8ITL - chains B and N of the 5 polymer chains in the assembly; structure by electron microscopy, 3.23 A resolution.

# Chain B
Name: Guanine nucleotide-binding protein G(I)/G(S)/G(T) subunit beta-1
From: Rattus norvegicus
Reference sequence: P54311 (GBB1_RAT); numbering as in UniProt (aligned over 2-340)
Chain sequence (371 residues; row label = number of the first residue in the row; numbers below 1 keep their minus sign (Met-4 is residue -4)):
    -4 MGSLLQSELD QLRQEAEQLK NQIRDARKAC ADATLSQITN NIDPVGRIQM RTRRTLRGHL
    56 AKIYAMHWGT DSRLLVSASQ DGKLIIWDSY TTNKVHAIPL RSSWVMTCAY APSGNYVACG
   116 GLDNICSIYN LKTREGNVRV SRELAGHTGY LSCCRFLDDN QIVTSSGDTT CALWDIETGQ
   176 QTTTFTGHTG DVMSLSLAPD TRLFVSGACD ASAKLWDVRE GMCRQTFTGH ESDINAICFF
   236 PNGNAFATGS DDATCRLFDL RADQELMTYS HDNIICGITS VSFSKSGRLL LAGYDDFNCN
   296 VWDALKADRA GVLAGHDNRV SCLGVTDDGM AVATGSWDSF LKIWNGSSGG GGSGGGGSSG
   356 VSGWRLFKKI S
Unresolved in the structure: -4 to 2, 344-366
Sequence notes: initiating methionine (-4); expression tag (-3 to 1, 341-366)
Curated features (UniProtKB/Swiss-Prot):
  - modified residue: Ser2 (N-acetylserine), His266 (Phosphohistidine)

# Chain N
Name: Nanobody-35
From: synthetic construct
Notes: antibody fragment or engineered binder
Chain sequence (128 residues; row label = number of the first residue in the row):
     1 QVQLQESGGG LVQPGGSLRL SCAASGFTFS NYKMNWVRQA PGKGLEWVSD ISQSGASISY
    61 TGSVKGRFTI SRDNAKNTLY LQMNSLKPED TAVYYCARCP APFTRDCFDV TSTTYAYRGQ
   121 GTQVTVSS
Unresolved in the structure: 128
Disulfides: Cys22-Cys96, Cys99-Cys107

# Interface between chain B and chain N
Residue-residue contacts - 18 pairs, chain B then chain N:
  Thr184(B) with Thr114(N); Ala116(N)
  Cys204(B) with Tyr117(N), hydrogen bond (backbone-side chain)
  Asp205(B) with Ala116(N)
  Ala206(B) with Tyr117(N)
  Thr223(B) with Gln1(N)
  Glu226(B) with Phe27(N); Thr28(N), hydrogen bond (side chain-backbone); Tyr32(N); Arg98(N), hydrogen bond (backbone-side chain)
  Ser227(B) with Tyr32(N); Pro100(N), hydrogen bond (side chain-backbone); Tyr117(N)
  Asp228(B) with Pro100(N); Tyr117(N), hydrogen bond
  Asp246(B) with Pro102(N)
  Asp247(B) with Tyr32(N), hydrogen bond
  Ile270(B) with Phe103(N), hydrophobic
Other interface residues (no listed pair), chain B (12 interface residues in all): His225
Other interface residues (no listed pair), chain N (13 interface residues in all): Gly26, Ala101

# Overview
12 residues of chain B and 13 residues of chain N are in contact; the contacts include 6 hydrogen bonds. Polar
contacts include Cys204(B)-Tyr117(N), Glu226(B)-Thr28(N) and Glu226(B)-Arg98(N).
Here chain B is Guanine nucleotide-binding protein G(I)/G(S)/G(T) subunit beta-1 (Rattus norvegicus) and chain
N is Nanobody-35 (synthetic construct). Entry 8ITL (Cryo-EM structure of GIPR splice variant 1 (SV1) in
complex with Gs protein) was determined by electron microscopy, deposited together with 8ITM.
